Entry 6Z5U (electron microscopy, 3.90 A resolution); this record covers chains C and L of the 12 polymer chains in the assembly.

== Chain C ==
Protein: Anti-sigma factor antagonist
From: Acinetobacter baumannii
UniProtKB: V5V9K5 (V5V9K5_ACIBA); numbering as in UniProt (aligned over 1-95)
Sequence (95 residues; each row starts with the number of its first residue):
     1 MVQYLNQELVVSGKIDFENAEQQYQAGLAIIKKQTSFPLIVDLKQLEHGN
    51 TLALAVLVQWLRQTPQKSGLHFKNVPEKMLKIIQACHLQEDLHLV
Disordered / not traced: 1-7, 95

== Chain L ==
Protein: ABC transporter ATP-binding protein
From: Acinetobacter baumannii
UniProtKB: A0A4P2WWN2 (A0A4P2WWN2_ACIBA); residues -3 to 272 here correspond to UniProt positions 1-276 (UniProt number = residue number + 4)
Sequence (276 residues; numbered -3 to 272; the number before each row is that of its first residue; numbers below 1 keep their minus sign (Met-3 is residue -3)):
    -3 MIAIMNNKTPLSTQSLIEVKNLSFNRGERVIYDNISLNIRRGQITAIMGP
    47 SGTGKTTLLRLIGGQLVPDQGEVLLDGKDIAQMSRQELFAARARMGMLFQ
    97 SGALFTDMSVYENVAFPIRAHTKLSENLIAELVALKLESVGLRGTEQLMP
   147 TELSGGMNRRVALARAIALDPDLIMYDEPFAGQDPIVKGVLTRLIRSLRE
   197 ALDLTTIIVSHDVPETLSIADYIYVVAEGKIQGEGTPEELQAYASPFVKQ
   247 FLTGSAEGPVEYQFSHQAYLDNEVRP
Disordered / not traced: -3 to 10, 264-272
Ion coordination: Mg2+: Glu174 (together with AMP-PNP)
Small-molecule neighbours: AMP-PNP (ANP; phosphoaminophosphonic acid-adenylate ester): Arg22, Arg25, Ile27, Ser47, Gly48, Thr49, Gly50, Lys51, Thr52, Thr53, Gln96, Glu174, His207
Reported in the primary citation:
  - binding site for AMP-PNP: Arg22, Ser47, Lys51, His207

== How chain C and chain L interact ==
Residue-residue contacts - 31 pairs, chain C then chain L:
  Phe17(C) - Thr118(L)
  Phe17(C) - Leu120(L)
  Ala20(C) - Leu120(L)  hydrophobic
  Ala20(C) - Leu124(L)  hydrophobic
  Glu21(C) - Leu120(L)
  Glu21(C) - Ser121(L)  hydrogen bond (side chain-backbone)
  Glu21(C) - Leu124(L)
  Tyr24(C) - Asn123(L)  hydrogen bond
  Tyr24(C) - Leu124(L)  hydrophobic
  Asn50(C) - Asp166(L)
  Thr51(C) - Lys132(L)  hydrogen bond
  Thr51(C) - Asp166(L)  hydrogen bond
  Leu52(C) - Leu128(L)  hydrophobic
  Ala55(C) - Glu127(L)
  Ala55(C) - Leu128(L)  hydrophobic
  Ala55(C) - Leu131(L)
  Val56(C) - Leu124(L)  hydrophobic
  Val58(C) - Glu127(L)
  Gln59(C) - Asn123(L)  hydrogen bond
  Gln59(C) - Glu127(L)  hydrogen bond
  Lys78(C) - Asp199(L)  salt bridge
  Lys81(C) - Glu196(L)  salt bridge
  Ile82(C) - Ala197(L)  hydrophobic
  Ile82(C) - Leu198(L)  hydrophobic
  Ala85(C) - Ser193(L)
  Ala85(C) - Ala197(L)  hydrophobic
  Cys86(C) - Glu134(L)
  Cys86(C) - Ser135(L)
  His87(C) - Glu134(L)
  Leu88(C) - Leu131(L)  hydrophobic
  Leu88(C) - Glu134(L)
Interface residues without a listed pair, chain C (20 interface residues in all): Gly49, Leu54
Interface residues without a listed pair, chain L (19 interface residues in all): Lys119, Leu165

== Summary ==
Chain C and chain L form an interface of 20 and 19 residues respectively, with 6 hydrogen bonds and 2 salt
bridges. Polar contacts include Lys78(C)-Asp199(L), Lys81(C)-Glu196(L) and Glu21(C)-Ser121(L). Bound to chain
L: AMP-PNP. The paper reports a binding site for AMP-PNP at Arg22(L), Ser47(L) and Lys51(L) among others.
Here chain C is Anti-sigma factor antagonist and chain L is ABC transporter ATP-binding protein, both from
Acinetobacter baumannii. Entry 6Z5U (Cryo-EM structure of the A. baumannii MlaBDEF complex bound to APPNHP)
was determined by electron microscopy.
